PDB entry 8ZA6 | electron microscopy, 3.43 A resolution | chains d and m of the 8 polymer chains in the assembly

# Chain d
Protein: T-cell surface glycoprotein CD3 delta chain
From: Homo sapiens
UniProt: P04234 (CD3D_HUMAN); numbering as in UniProt (aligned over 1-171)
Sequence (171 residues; each row starts with the number of its first residue):
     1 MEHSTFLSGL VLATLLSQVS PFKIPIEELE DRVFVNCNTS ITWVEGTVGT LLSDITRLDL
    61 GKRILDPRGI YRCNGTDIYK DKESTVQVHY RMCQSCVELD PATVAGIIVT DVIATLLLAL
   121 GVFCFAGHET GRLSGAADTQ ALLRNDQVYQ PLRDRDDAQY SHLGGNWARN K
Disordered / not traced: 1-21, 128-171
Disulfides: Cys-37/Cys-73, Cys-93/Cys-96
Curated features (UniProtKB/Swiss-Prot):
  - modified residue (Phosphotyrosine): Tyr-149, Tyr-160
  - glycosylation (N-linked (GlcNAc...) asparagine): Asn-38, Asn-74

# Chain m
Protein: TRA@ protein
From: Homo sapiens
UniProt: Q6PJ56 (Q6PJ56_HUMAN); the construct has insertions or renumbered stretches relative to UniProt, so the offset changes along the chain: 1-114 = UniProt 1-114; 121-290 = UniProt 127-296
Sequence (290 residues; numbered 1 to 290; the number before each row is that of its first residue):
     1 MLFSSLLCVF VAFSYSGSSV AQKVTQAQSS VSMPVRKAVT LNCLYETSWW SYYIFWYKQL
    61 PSKEMIFLIR QGSDEQNAKS GRYSVNFKKA AKSVALTISA LQLEDSAKYF CALGDPGGLN
   121 TDKLIFGKGT RVTVEPRSQP HTKPSVFVMK NGTNVACLVK EFYPKDIRIN LVSSKKITEF
   181 DPAIVISPSG KYNAVKLGKY EDSNSVTCSV QHDNKTVHST DFEVKTDSTD HVKPKETENT
   241 KQPSKSCHKP KAIVHTEKVN MMSLTVLGLR MLFAKTVAVN FLLTAKLFFL
Disordered / not traced: 1-254
Differences from the reference sequence: linker (115-120)

# Chain d / chain m interface
Pairs across the interface - 17 pairs, chain d then chain m:
  Cys-96(d) / Glu-257(m)
  Cys-96(d) / Asn-260(m)  hydrogen bond (backbone-side chain)
  Val-97(d) / Glu-257(m)
  Val-97(d) / Asn-260(m)
  Glu-98(d) / Glu-257(m)
  Glu-98(d) / Lys-258(m)
  Glu-98(d) / Met-261(m)
  Thr-103(d) / Thr-265(m)
  Val-104(d) / Met-261(m)  hydrophobic
  Asp-111(d) / Leu-272(m)
  Asp-111(d) / Lys-275(m)  salt bridge
  Leu-118(d) / Ala-278(m)  hydrophobic
  Gly-121(d) / Leu-282(m)
  Cys-124(d) / Lys-286(m)  hydrogen bond (backbone-side chain)
  Phe-125(d) / Leu-282(m)  hydrophobic
  Phe-125(d) / Ala-285(m)  hydrophobic
  Phe-125(d) / Lys-286(m)
Interface residues without a listed pair, chain d (17 interface residues in all): Ser-95, Leu-99, Asp-100, Thr-110, Ala-114, Thr-115, Val-122
Interface residues without a listed pair, chain m (12 interface residues in all): Val-279

# In short
The interface between chain d and chain m involves 17 residues on one side and 12 on the other; the contacts
include 2 hydrogen bonds and 1 salt bridge. Polar pairs include Asp-111(d)/Lys-275(m), Cys-96(d)/Asn-260(m)
and Cys-124(d)/Lys-286(m).
Chain d is T-cell surface glycoprotein CD3 delta chain and chain m is TRA@ protein, both from Homo sapiens;
the structure, Cryo-EM structure of the gdTCR-CD3 complex, was determined by electron microscopy, deposited
together with 8ZA9, 8ZAA, 8ZD4 and 9II6.
